PDB entry 7NBM | X-ray diffraction, 2.69 A resolution | chain A

== Chain A ==
Name: Nicotinamide N-methyltransferase
Source organism: Homo sapiens
Notes: EC 2.1.1.1
Reference sequence: P40261 (NNMT_HUMAN); numbering as in UniProt (aligned over 1-264)
Sequence (283 residues; numbered -18 to 264; the number before each row is that of its first residue; numbers below 1 keep their minus sign (Met-18 is residue -18)):
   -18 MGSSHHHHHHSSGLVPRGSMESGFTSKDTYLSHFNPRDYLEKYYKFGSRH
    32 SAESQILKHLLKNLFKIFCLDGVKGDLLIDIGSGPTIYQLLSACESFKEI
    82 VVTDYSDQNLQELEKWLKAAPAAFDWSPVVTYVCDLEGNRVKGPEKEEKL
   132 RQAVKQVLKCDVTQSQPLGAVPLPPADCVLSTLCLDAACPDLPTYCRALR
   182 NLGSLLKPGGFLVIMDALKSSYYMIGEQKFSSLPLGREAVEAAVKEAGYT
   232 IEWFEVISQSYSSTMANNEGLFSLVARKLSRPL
Unresolved in the structure: -18 to -11, 28-30, 261-264
Construct notes: initiating methionine (-18); expression tag (-17 to 0); engineered mutation Ala100 (Lys in P40261), Ala101 (Glu in P40261), Ala103 (Glu in P40261)
Curated features (UniProtKB/Swiss-Prot):
  - binding site (S-adenosyl-L-methionine): Tyr20, Tyr25, Gly63, Tyr69, Asp85, Asn90, Asp142, Val143, Thr163
  - binding site (nicotinamide): Asp197, Ser213
  - modified residue: Arg18 (Citrulline), Lys39 (N6-acetyllysine), Arg132 (Citrulline), Arg181 (Citrulline)
Residues lining bound ligands: U7K ((E)-3-((5,6-dihydro-2H,4H-thiazolo[5,4,3-ij]quinolin-2-ylidene)amino)-2-hydroxy-1-(4-(isoquinolin-5-yl)piperazin-1-yl)-2-methylpropan-1-one): Lys8, Tyr11, Phe15, Tyr20, Tyr24, Gly63, Gly65, Pro66, Asp85, Tyr86, Asn90, Cys141, Asp142, Val143, Leu164, Cys165, Asp167, Ala168, Ala169, Asp197, Ala198, Ser201, Tyr204, Ser213, Tyr242, Ala247
From the paper describing this entry:
  - binding site for U7K: Val143, Tyr204

== Summary ==
Chain A binds compound U7K. From UniProt: 9 S-adenosyl-L-methionine-binding residues and nicotinamide-binding
residues Asp197 and Ser213. From the paper: a binding site for U7K at Val143 and Tyr204.
Chain A is Nicotinamide N-methyltransferase (Homo sapiens); the structure, Co-crystal structure of Human
Nicotinamide N-methyltransferase (NNMT) with the bisubstrate-like inhibitor (33), was determined by X-ray
diffraction together with 7BKG, 7BLE, 7NBJ and 7NBQ from the same study.
